7X42 - chains H and B of the 6 polymer chains in the assembly; structure by electron microscopy, 3.88 A resolution.

== Chain H ==
Molecule: 8A10 heavy chain
Organism: Mus musculus
Chain sequence (118 residues; row label = number of the first residue in the row):
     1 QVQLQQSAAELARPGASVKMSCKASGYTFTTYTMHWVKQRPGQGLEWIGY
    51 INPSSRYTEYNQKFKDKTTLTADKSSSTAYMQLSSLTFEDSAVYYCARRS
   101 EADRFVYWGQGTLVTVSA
Not modelled in the structure: 1
Disulfide bonds: Cys-22/Cys-96

== Chain B ==
Molecule: Capsid protein VP0
Organism: Coxsackievirus B1
UniProt: A0A7T7KAA0 (A0A7T7KAA0_9ENTO); residues 1-263 here correspond to UniProt positions 70-332 (UniProt number = residue number + 69)
Chain sequence (263 residues; row label = number of the first residue in the row):
     1 SPSAEECGYSDRVRSITLGNSTITTQECANVVVGYGVWPEYLKDNEATAE
    51 DQPTQPDVATCRFYTLESVQWMKNSAGWWWKLPDALSQMGLFGQNMQYHY
   101 LGRTGYTIHVQCNASKFHQGCLLVVCVPEAEMGCSNLNNTPEFSELSGGD
   151 SARMFTDTQVGESNAKKVQTAVWNAGMGVGVGNLTIFPHQWINLRTNNSA
   201 TLVMPYINSVPMDNMFRHNNLTLMIIPFVPLNYSEGSSPYVPITVTIAPM
   251 CAEYNGLRLASNQ
Not modelled in the structure: 1-9, 262-263

== How chain H and chain B interact ==
Contacting residue pairs (6):
  Ser-55(H) / Gln-159(B)
  Tyr-57(H) / Gln-159(B)
  Tyr-57(H) / Gly-161(B)
  Glu-59(H) / Gly-161(B)
  Glu-59(H) / Glu-162(B)  hydrogen bond (side chain-backbone)
  Glu-59(H) / Ser-163(B)  hydrogen bond (side chain-backbone)
Also at the interface, not in a pair above, chain H (6 interface residues in all): Tyr-50, Arg-99, Asp-103
Also at the interface, not in a pair above, chain B (7 interface residues in all): Leu-137, Asn-138, Val-160

== In short ==
Chain H and chain B form an interface of 6 and 7 residues respectively, with 2 hydrogen bonds. Polar contacts
include Glu-59(H)/Glu-162(B) and Glu-59(H)/Ser-163(B).
Here chain H is 8A10 heavy chain (Mus musculus) and chain B is Capsid protein VP0 (Coxsackievirus B1). Entry
7X42 (Cryo-EM structure of Coxsackievirus B1 pre-A-particle in complex with nAb 8A10 (classified from CVB1
mature virion ...) was determined by electron microscopy together with 7X2G, 7X2I, 7X2O, 7X2T, 7X2W, 7X35 and
7 further entries from the same study.
